Entry 7KIF (electron microscopy, 2.94 A resolution); this record covers chains F and O of the 11 polymer chains in the assembly.

== Chain F ==
Molecule: RNA polymerase sigma factor SigA
Source organism: Mycobacterium tuberculosis
Reference sequence: A0A0H3LGM9 (A0A0H3LGM9_MYCTE); residues 1-528 here correspond to UniProt positions 3-530 (UniProt number = residue number + 2)
Amino-acid sequence (528 residues; row label = number of the first residue in the row):
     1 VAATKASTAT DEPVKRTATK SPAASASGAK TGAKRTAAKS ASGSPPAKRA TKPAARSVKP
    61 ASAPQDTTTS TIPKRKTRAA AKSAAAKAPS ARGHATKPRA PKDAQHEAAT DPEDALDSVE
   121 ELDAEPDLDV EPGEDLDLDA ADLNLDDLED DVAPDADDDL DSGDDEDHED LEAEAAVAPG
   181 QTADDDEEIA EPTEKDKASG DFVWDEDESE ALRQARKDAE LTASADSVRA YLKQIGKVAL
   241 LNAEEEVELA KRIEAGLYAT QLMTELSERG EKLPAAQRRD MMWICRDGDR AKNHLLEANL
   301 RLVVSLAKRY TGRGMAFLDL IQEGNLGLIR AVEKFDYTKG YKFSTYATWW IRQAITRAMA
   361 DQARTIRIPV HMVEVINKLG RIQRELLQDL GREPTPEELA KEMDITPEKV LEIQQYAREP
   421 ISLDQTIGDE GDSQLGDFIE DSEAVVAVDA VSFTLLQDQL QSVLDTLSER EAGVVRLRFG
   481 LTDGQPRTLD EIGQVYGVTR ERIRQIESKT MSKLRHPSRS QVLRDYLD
Not modelled in the structure: 1-205, 528

== Chain O ==
Molecule: 100-nt DNA strand
Sequence (100 nucleotides; each row starts with the number of its first residue; numbers below 1 keep their minus sign (DC-8 is residue -8)):
    -8 CTGTACCGGC AAACGCGCAG GTCAGAAAAT CGGTTGTGGT CAGCTGCTGC CACCGGTTAA
    52 CCTCCAGGTC GCATTCTGCT GCCAGCCTGG AGATGGCATT
Not modelled in the structure: -8 to 10, 58-63, 80-91

== Interface between chain F and chain O ==
Contacting residue pairs - 46 pairs, chain F then chain O:
  Arg229(F) with DC56(O), base contact
  Leu232(F) with DC55(O), base contact; DC56(O), base contact
  Gly236(F) with DC55(O), base contact
  Leu240(F) with DT54(O), base contact
  Glu246(F) with DT54(O), base contact
  Ala298(F) with DT54(O), base contact
  Asn299(F) with DT54(O), base contact
  Arg301(F) with DT54(O), sugar contact; DC55(O), sugar contact
  Leu302(F) with DT54(O), sugar contact
  Ser305(F) with DT54(O), sugar contact
  Lys308(F) with DC56(O), phosphate contact
  Arg330(F) with DG47(O), sugar contact; DT48(O), salt bridge to the phosphate
  Lys334(F) with DT48(O), salt bridge to the phosphate
  Asp336(F) with DA50(O), base contact
  Lys339(F) with DA50(O), base contact
  Tyr341(F) with DA51(O), sugar contact; DC52(O), phosphate contact
  Lys342(F) with DC52(O), hydrogen bond to the phosphate; DC53(O), salt bridge to the phosphate
  Ser344(F) with DC53(O), phosphate contact; DT54(O), base contact
  Thr345(F) with DA51(O), phosphate contact; DC52(O), hydrogen bond to the base
  Tyr346(F) with DT49(O), phosphate contact; DA50(O), stacking on the base
  Trp349(F) with DT49(O), base contact; DA50(O), sugar contact
  Trp350(F) with DT48(O), phosphate contact; DT49(O), phosphate contact
  Gln353(F) with DT48(O), base contact; DT49(O), base contact
  Arg357(F) with DG47(O), base contact; DT48(O), hydrogen bond to the base
  Arg367(F) with DC45(O), salt bridge to the phosphate
  Pro369(F) with DC45(O), phosphate contact
  His371(F) with DA43(O), sugar contact; DC44(O), salt bridge to the phosphate
  Arg470(F) with DG23(O), salt bridge to the phosphate
  Val498(F) with DG24(O), phosphate contact
  Thr499(F) with DG24(O), hydrogen bond to the phosphate
  Glu501(F) with DT26(O), base contact
  Arg502(F) with DC22(O), sugar contact; DG23(O), salt bridge to the phosphate
Other interface residues (no listed pair), chain F (38 interface residues in all): Asp226, Val228, Thr311, Phe335, Gly497, Ile506
Other interface residues (no listed pair), chain O (19 interface residues in all): DT25, DA57

== Overview ==
38 residues of chain F and 19 residues of chain O are in contact, with 4 hydrogen bonds, 7 salt bridges and 1
aromatic stacking contact. Among the polar pairs are Thr345(F)-DC52(O), Arg357(F)-DT48(O) and
Lys342(F)-DC52(O).
Here chain F is RNA polymerase sigma factor SigA (Mycobacterium tuberculosis) and chain O is a 100-nt DNA
strand. Entry 7KIF (Mycobacterium tuberculosis WT RNAP transcription open promoter complex with WhiB7
transcription factor) was determined by electron microscopy (same publication as 7KIM and 7KIN).
